5VHX - chains B and C of the 5 polymer chains in the assembly; structure by electron microscopy, 8.30 A resolution (very low resolution: no residue pairs are listed; an interface is given only as per-side residue counts).

== Chain B (and C) ==
Name: Glutamate receptor 2, Germ cell-specific gene 1-like protein
From: Rattus norvegicus
Notes: chain C of this document is another copy of the same molecule, construct and numbering; everything in this record applies to it too
Reference sequence: chimeric construct of P19491, D3ZK93: residues 10-826 from P19491 (GRIA2_RAT), isoform P19491-2 positions 25-841 (UniProt number = residue number + 15); residues 830-1066 from D3ZK93 positions 2-238 (UniProt number = residue number - 828)
Chain sequence (1057 residues; each row starts with the number of its first residue):
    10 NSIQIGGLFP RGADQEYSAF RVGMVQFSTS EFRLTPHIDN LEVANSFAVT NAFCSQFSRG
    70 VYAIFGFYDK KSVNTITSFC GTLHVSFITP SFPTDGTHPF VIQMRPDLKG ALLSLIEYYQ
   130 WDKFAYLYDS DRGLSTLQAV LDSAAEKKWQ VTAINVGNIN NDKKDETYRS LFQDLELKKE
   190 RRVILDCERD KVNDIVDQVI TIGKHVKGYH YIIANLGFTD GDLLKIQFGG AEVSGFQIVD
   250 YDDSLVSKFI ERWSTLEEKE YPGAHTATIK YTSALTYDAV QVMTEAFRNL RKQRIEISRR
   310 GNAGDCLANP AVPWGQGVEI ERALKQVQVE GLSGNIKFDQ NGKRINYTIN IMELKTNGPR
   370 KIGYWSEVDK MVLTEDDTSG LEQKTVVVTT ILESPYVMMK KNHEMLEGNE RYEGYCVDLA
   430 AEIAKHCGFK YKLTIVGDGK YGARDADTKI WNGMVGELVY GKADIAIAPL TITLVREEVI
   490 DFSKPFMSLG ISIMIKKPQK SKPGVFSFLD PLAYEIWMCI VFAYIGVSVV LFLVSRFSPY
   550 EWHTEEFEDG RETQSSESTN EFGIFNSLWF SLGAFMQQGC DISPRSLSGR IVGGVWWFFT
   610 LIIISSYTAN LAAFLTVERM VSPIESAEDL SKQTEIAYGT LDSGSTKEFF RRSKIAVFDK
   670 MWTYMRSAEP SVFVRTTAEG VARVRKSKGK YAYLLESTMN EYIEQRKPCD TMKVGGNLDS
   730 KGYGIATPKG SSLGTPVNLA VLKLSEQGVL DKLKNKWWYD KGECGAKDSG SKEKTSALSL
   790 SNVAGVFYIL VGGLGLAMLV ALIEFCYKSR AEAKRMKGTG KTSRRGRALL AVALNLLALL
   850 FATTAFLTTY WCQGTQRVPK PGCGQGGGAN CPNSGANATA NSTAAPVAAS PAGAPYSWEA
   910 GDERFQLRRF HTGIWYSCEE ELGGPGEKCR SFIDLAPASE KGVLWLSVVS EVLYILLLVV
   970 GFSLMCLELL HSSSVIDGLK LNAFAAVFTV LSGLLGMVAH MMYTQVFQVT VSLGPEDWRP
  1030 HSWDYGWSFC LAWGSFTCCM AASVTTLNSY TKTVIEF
Not modelled in the structure: 545-572, 818-1066 (chain C: 545-572, 821-1066)
Cystine bridges: Cys-63/Cys-315, Cys-718/Cys-773
Differences from the reference sequence: conflict Glu-241 (Asn256 in P19491), Leu-382 (Val397 in P19491), Glu-384 (Gly405 in P19491), Asp-385 (Asn406 in P19491), Gln-392 (Asn413 in P19491); linker (827-829)
Residues lining bound ligands:
  - N-acetylglucosamine (NAG; 2-acetamido-2-deoxy-beta-D-glucopyranose): Gln-337, Asn-344, Lys-346, Asn-355
  - ZK1 ({[7-morpholin-4-yl-2,3-dioxo-6-(trifluoromethyl)-3,4-dihydroquinoxalin-1(2H)-yl]methyl}phosphonic acid): Glu-402, Tyr-450, Pro-478, Leu-479, Thr-480, Arg-485, Gly-653, Ser-654, Thr-655, Thr-686, Glu-705, Met-708, Tyr-732
UniProt features mapped onto this chain:
  - glycosylation: Asn-355 (N-linked (GlcNAc...) asparagine)

== Chain B / chain C interface ==
At this resolution (8 A) residue pairs are not listed: 68 residues of chain B and 61 of chain C lie at the interface.

== Summary ==
68 residues of chain B face 61 of chain C across their interface. Chain B binds compound ZK1 and
N-acetylglucosamine.
Chain B and chain C are both Glutamate receptor 2, Germ cell-specific gene 1-like protein (Rattus norvegicus);
the structure, GluA2-1xGSG1L bound to ZK, was determined by electron microscopy, deposited together with 5VHW,
5VHY and 5VHZ.
